8BDT - chains A and D of the 4 polymer chains in the assembly; structure by X-ray diffraction, 2.70 A resolution.

# Chain A
Protein: Bromodomain-containing protein 4
From: Homo sapiens
Reference sequence: O60885 (BRD4_HUMAN); residues 333-460 here = UniProt positions 333-460
Amino-acid sequence (129 residues; each row starts with the number of its first residue):
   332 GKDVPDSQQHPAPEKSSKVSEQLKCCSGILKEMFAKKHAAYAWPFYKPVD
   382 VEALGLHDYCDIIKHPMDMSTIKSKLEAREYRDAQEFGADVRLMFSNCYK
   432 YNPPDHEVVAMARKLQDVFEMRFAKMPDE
Unresolved in the structure: 332-350, 459-460
Construct notes: expression tag (332)
Ligand contacts: QLX ((2S,4R)-N-[(1S)-3-[2-[2-[2-[2-[2-[(9S)-7-(4-chlorophenyl)-4,5,13-trimethyl-3-thia-1,8,11,12-tetrazatricyclo[8.3.0.02,6]trideca-2(6),4,7,10,12-pentaen-9-yl]ethanoylamino]ethoxy]ethoxy]ethoxy]ethylamino]-1-[4-(4-methyl-1,3-thiazol-5-yl)phenyl]-3-oxidanylidene-propyl]-1-[(2R)-3-methyl-2-(3-methyl-1,2-oxazol-5-yl)butanoyl]-4-oxidanyl-pyrrolidine-2-carboxamide): Trp374, Pro375, Phe376, Val380, Ala384, Leu385, Gly386, Leu387, Cys429, Tyr432, Asn433, His437, Glu438, Val439, Met442
UniProt features mapped onto this chain:
  - site: Asn433 (Acetylated histone binding)
  - natural variant: Tyr390 (Y390C: Found in a patient with a neurodevelopmental syndrome; uncertain significance), Tyr430 (Y430C: In CDLS6)
  - mutagenesis: Asn433 (N433A: Abolishes binding to acetylated histones)

# Chain D
Protein: von Hippel-Lindau disease tumor suppressor
From: Homo sapiens
Reference sequence: P40337 (VHL_HUMAN); residue numbers follow UniProt; this construct covers 54-213
Amino-acid sequence (162 residues; each row starts with the number of its first residue):
    52 GSMEAGRPRPVLRSVNSREPSQVIFCNRSPRVVLPVWLNFDGEPQPYPTL
   102 PPGTGRRIHSYRGHLWLFRDAGTHDGLLVNQTELFVPSLNVDGQPIFANI
   152 TLPVYTLKERCLQVVRSLVKPENYRRLDIVRSLYEDLEDHPNVQKDLERL
   202 TQERIAHQRMGD
Unresolved in the structure: 52-60, 210-213
Construct notes: expression tag (52-53)
Ligand contacts: QLX ((2S,4R)-N-[(1S)-3-[2-[2-[2-[2-[2-[(9S)-7-(4-chlorophenyl)-4,5,13-trimethyl-3-thia-1,8,11,12-tetrazatricyclo[8.3.0.02,6]trideca-2(6),4,7,10,12-pentaen-9-yl]ethanoylamino]ethoxy]ethoxy]ethoxy]ethylamino]-1-[4-(4-methyl-1,3-thiazol-5-yl)phenyl]-3-oxidanylidene-propyl]-1-[(2R)-3-methyl-2-(3-methyl-1,2-oxazol-5-yl)butanoyl]-4-oxidanyl-pyrrolidine-2-carboxamide): Asn67, Arg69, Trp88, Phe91, Tyr98, Pro99, Arg107, Ile109, His110, Ser111, Tyr112, His115, Trp117
UniProt features mapped onto this chain:
  - region: Thr157 to Val166 (Interaction with Elongin BC complex)
  - natural variant: Leu63 (L63P: In PCC), Arg64 (R64P: In PCC), Ser65 (S65A: In PCC; S65L: In VHLD; S65W: In VHLD), Val66 to Gln73 (deletion: In VHLD), Ser68 (S68W: In PCC and VHLD), Glu70 (E70K: In VHLD), Val74 (V74G: In VHLD), Ile75 (deletion: In VHLD), Phe76 (F76I: In VHLD; F76L: In VHLD; F76S: In VHLD; deletion: In VHLD), Asn78 (N78H: In VHLD; N78S: In VHLD; N78T: In VHLD), Arg79 (R79P: In VHLD), Ser80 (S80I: In VHLD; S80N: In PCC and VHLD; S80R: In VHLD), 64 further natural variant entries in UniProt
  - mutagenesis: Tyr98 (Y98N: No interaction with HIF1A. No HIF1A degradation)

# How chain A and chain D interact
Residue-residue contacts (14):
  Ala371(A) with Arg69(D)
  Trp374(A) with Arg69(D); Pro71(D), hydrophobic; His110(D); Tyr112(D), hydrophobic
  Asp381(A) with Gln73(D); Arg108(D), salt bridge
  Glu383(A) with Arg107(D), hydrogen bond (backbone-side chain); Arg108(D), salt bridge
  Ala384(A) with Arg108(D); Ile109(D); His110(D), hydrogen bond (backbone-backbone)
  Leu385(A) with His110(D)
  Glu438(A) with Arg69(D), salt bridge
Interface residues without a listed pair, chain A (8 interface residues in all): Met442

# Summary
The chain A/chain D interface involves 8 residues from each chain; the contacts include 2 hydrogen bonds and 3
salt bridges. Polar pairs include Asp381(A)-Arg108(D), Glu383(A)-Arg108(D) and Glu438(A)-Arg69(D). Compound
QLX is bound between chain A and chain D.
Chain A is Bromodomain-containing protein 4 and chain D is von Hippel-Lindau disease tumor suppressor, both
from Homo sapiens; the structure, Ternary complex between VCB, BRD4-BD2 and PROTAC 51, was determined by X-ray
diffraction, deposited together with 8BDI, 8BDJ, 8BDL, 8BDM, 8BDN, 8BDO and 3 further entries.
